8DYR - chain B; structure by X-ray diffraction, 1.47 A resolution.

== Chain B ==
Molecule: Bromodomain-containing protein 4
Source organism: Homo sapiens
Reference sequence: O60885 (BRD4_HUMAN), isoform O60885-3; residues 3-127 here correspond to UniProt positions 44-168 (UniProt number = residue number + 41)
Amino-acid sequence (127 residues; each row starts with the number of its first residue):
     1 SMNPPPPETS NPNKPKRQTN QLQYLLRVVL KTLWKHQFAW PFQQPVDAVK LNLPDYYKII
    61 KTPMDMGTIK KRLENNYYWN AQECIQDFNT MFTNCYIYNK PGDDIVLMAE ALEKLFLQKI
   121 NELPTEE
Construct notes: expression tag (1-2)
Small-molecule neighbours: U59 ((4P,6P)-4-[2-(cyclopropylmethoxy)-5-(methanesulfonyl)phenyl]-6-[1-(2-fluoroethyl)-1H-1,2,3-triazol-4-yl]-2-methylisoquinolin-1(2H)-one): W40, P41, F42, Q44, P45, V46, D47, K50, L51, L53, Y56, C95, Y98, N99, D104, I105, M108
Curated features (UniProtKB/Swiss-Prot):
  - site: N99 (Acetylated histone binding)
  - cross-link: K58 (Glycyl lysine isopeptide (Lys-Gly) (interchain with G-Cter in SUMO2))

== Summary ==
Bound to chain B: compound U59.
Chain B is Bromodomain-containing protein 4 (Homo sapiens); the structure, BRD4-D1 in complex with BET
inhibitor, was determined by X-ray diffraction together with 8E17 and 8E3W from the same study.
